Entry 7XYG (electron microscopy, 4.20 A resolution (low resolution: residue-level contacts below are approximate; hydrogen-bond / salt-bridge calls are withheld)); this record covers chains C and J of the 11 polymer chains in the assembly.

Chain C:
Molecule: Histone H2A
From: Drosophila melanogaster
UniProt: P84051 (H2A_DROME); residue numbers follow UniProt; this construct covers 2-124
Sequence (123 residues; each row starts with the number of its first residue):
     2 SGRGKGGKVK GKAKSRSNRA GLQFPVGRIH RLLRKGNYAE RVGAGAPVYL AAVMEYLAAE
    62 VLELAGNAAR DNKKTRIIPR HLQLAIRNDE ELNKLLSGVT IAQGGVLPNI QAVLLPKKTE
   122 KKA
Unresolved in the structure: 2-13, 120-124
UniProt features mapped onto this chain:
  - modified residue: Ser2 (N-acetylserine), Lys36 (N6-succinyllysine), Gln104 (N5-methylglutamine), Thr120 (Phosphothreonine)
  - cross-link: Lys119 (Glycyl lysine isopeptide (Lys-Gly) (interchain with G-Cter in ubiquitin))

Chain J:
Molecule: 167-nt DNA strand
Sequence (167 nucleotides; each row starts with the number of its first residue; numbers below 1 keep their minus sign (DA-9 is residue -9)):
    -9 ATCTACATGC ACAGGATGTA TATATCTGAC ACGTGCCTGG AGACTAGGGA GTAATCCCCT
    51 TGGCGGTTAA AACGCGGGGG ACAGCGCGTA CGTGCGTTTA AGCGGTGCTA GAGCTGTCTA
   111 CGACCAATTG AGCGGCCTCG GCACCGGGAT TCTCCAGGGC GGCCGAT
Unresolved in the structure: -9 to 0, 147-157

Chain C / chain J interface:
Contacting residue pairs (13; chain C residue first):
  Arg29(C) with DG122(J)
  Arg42(C) with DC111(J); DG112(J)
  Val43(C) with DC111(J); DG112(J)
  Gly44(C) with DC111(J)
  Ala45(C) with DC111(J)
  Lys74(C) with DG131(J)
  Lys75(C) with DG131(J)
  Thr76(C) with DG130(J); DG131(J)
  Arg77(C) with DG130(J); DG131(J)
Interface residues without a listed pair, chain C (12 interface residues in all): His31, Glu41, Lys118
Interface residues without a listed pair, chain J (8 interface residues in all): DA121, DC132, DT143

Summary:
The interface between chain C and chain J involves 12 residues on one side and 8 on the other.
Here chain C is Histone H2A (Drosophila melanogaster) and chain J is a 167-nt DNA strand. Entry 7XYG (Cryo-EM
structure of Fft3-nucleosome complex with Fft3 bound to SHL+3 position of the nucleosome) was determined by
electron microscopy.
